PDB entry 3RN1 | X-ray diffraction, 1.93 A resolution | chains C and F of the 6 polymer chains in the assembly

== Chain C ==
Molecule: Methylamine dehydrogenase light chain
From: Paracoccus denitrificans
Notes: EC 1.4.99.3
UniProtKB: A1BBA0 (A1BBA0_PARDP); residues 1-131 here correspond to UniProt positions 58-188 (UniProt number = residue number + 57)
Chain sequence (137 residues; numbered 1 to 137; the number before each row is that of its first residue):
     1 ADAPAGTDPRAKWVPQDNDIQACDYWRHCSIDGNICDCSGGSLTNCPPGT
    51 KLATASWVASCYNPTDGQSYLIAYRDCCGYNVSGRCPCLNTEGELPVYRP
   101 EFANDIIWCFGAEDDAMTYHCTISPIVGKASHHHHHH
Disordered / not traced: 1-6
Disulfides: Cys23-Cys88, Cys29-Cys61, Cys36-Cys121, Cys38-Cys86, Cys46-Cys77, Cys78-Cys109
Modified positions: Trp57 (7-hydroxy-l-tryptophan; 0AF)
Construct notes: expression tag (132-137)

== Chain F ==
Molecule: Methylamine dehydrogenase heavy chain
From: Paracoccus denitrificans
Notes: EC 1.4.99.3
UniProtKB: A1BB97 (A1BB97_PARDP); residues 1-386 here correspond to UniProt positions 32-417 (UniProt number = residue number + 31)
Chain sequence (386 residues; row label = number of the first residue in the row):
     1 QDAPEAETQAQETQGQAAARAAAADLAAGQDDEPRILEAPAPDARRVYVN
    51 DPAHFAAVTQQFVIDGEAGRVIGMIDGGFLPNPVVADDGSFIAHASTVFS
   101 RIARGERTDYVEVFDPVTLLPTADIELPDAPRFLVGTYPWMTSLTPDGKT
   151 LLFYQFSPAPAVGVVDLEGKAFKRMLDVPDCYHIFPTAPDTFFMHCRDGS
   201 LAKVAFGTEGTPEITHTEVFHPEDEFLINHPAYSQKAGRLVWPTYTGKIH
   251 QIDLSSGDAKFLPAVEALTEAERADGWRPGGWQQVAYHRALDRIYLLVDQ
   301 RDEWRHKTASRFVVVLDAKTGERLAKFEMGHEIDSINVSQDEKPLLYALS
   351 TGDKTLYIHDAESGEELRSVNQLGHGPQVITTADMG
Disordered / not traced: 1-10
Disulfides: Cys181-Cys196

== Chain C / chain F interface ==
Residue-residue contacts (64):
  Asp17(C) - Ala19(F)
  Asp17(C) - Ala23(F)
  Asn18(C) - Gln16(F)
  Asn18(C) - Ala19(F)
  Asp19(C) - Gly15(F)
  Asp19(C) - Gln16(F)
  Asp19(C) - Ala19(F)
  Ile20(C) - Gly15(F)  hydrogen bond (backbone-backbone)
  Ile20(C) - Ala18(F)  hydrophobic
  Ile20(C) - Ala19(F)  hydrophobic
  Gln21(C) - Gln14(F)
  Gln21(C) - Gly15(F)
  Gln21(C) - Arg70(F)
  Arg27(C) - Ala22(F)
  Asp37(C) - Arg70(F)  salt bridge
  Cys38(C) - Val71(F)
  Ser39(C) - Val71(F)
  Ser39(C) - Gly73(F)
  Ser39(C) - Met74(F)
  Gly40(C) - Leu37(F)
  Gly40(C) - Val71(F)  hydrogen bond (backbone-backbone)
  Gly40(C) - Ile72(F)
  Gly41(C) - Leu37(F)
  Gly41(C) - Arg70(F)  hydrogen bond (backbone-side chain)
  Leu43(C) - Ala22(F)  hydrophobic
  Thr44(C) - Pro34(F)
  Asn45(C) - Asp32(F)
  Asn45(C) - Glu33(F)
  Asn45(C) - Pro34(F)
  Asn45(C) - Arg35(F)  hydrogen bond (side chain-backbone)
  Asn45(C) - Leu37(F)
  Cys46(C) - Arg35(F)  hydrogen bond (backbone-backbone)
  Cys46(C) - Ile36(F)
  Cys46(C) - Leu37(F)  hydrogen bond (backbone-backbone)
  Pro47(C) - Ile36(F)
  Pro48(C) - Ile36(F)  hydrophobic
  Pro48(C) - Leu37(F)
  Pro48(C) - Ala39(F)
  Pro48(C) - Ile72(F)
  Pro48(C) - Val117(F)
  Pro48(C) - Thr118(F)
  Pro48(C) - Leu119(F)  hydrophobic
  Gly49(C) - Thr118(F)  hydrogen bond (backbone-backbone)
  Thr50(C) - Ile36(F)
  Lys51(C) - Leu120(F)
  Leu52(C) - Pro34(F)
  Asn63(C) - Leu26(F)
  Tyr70(C) - Leu26(F)  hydrophobic
  Tyr80(C) - Met74(F)  hydrogen bond (side chain-backbone)
  Tyr80(C) - Ile75(F)
  Tyr80(C) - Asp76(F)
  Asn81(C) - Val58(F)
  Asn81(C) - Asp76(F)  hydrogen bond (backbone-side chain)
  Val82(C) - Gln60(F)  hydrogen bond (backbone-side chain)
  Ser83(C) - Gln60(F)
  Ser83(C) - Met74(F)
  Arg85(C) - Val71(F)
  Arg85(C) - Val370(F)
  Arg85(C) - Asn371(F)  hydrogen bond (side chain-backbone)
  Arg85(C) - Gln372(F)
  Cys86(C) - Gln372(F)  hydrogen bond (backbone-side chain)
  Pro87(C) - Gln372(F)
  His120(C) - Met74(F)
  Ile126(C) - Leu26(F)  hydrophobic
Other interface residues (no listed pair), chain C (38 interface residues in all): Tyr25, Trp26, Ser42, Asp66, Gly84, Ile123
Other interface residues (no listed pair), chain F (34 interface residues in all): Glu38, Phe62, Leu373

== In short ==
38 residues of chain C and 34 residues of chain F are in contact; the contacts include 12 hydrogen bonds and 1
salt bridge. Polar pairs include Asp37(C)-Arg70(F), Gly41(C)-Arg70(F) and Asn45(C)-Arg35(F).
Chain C is Methylamine dehydrogenase light chain and chain F is Methylamine dehydrogenase heavy chain, both
from Paracoccus denitrificans; the structure, Crystal Structure of the W199E-MauG/pre-Methylamine
Dehydrogenase Complex, was determined by X-ray diffraction.
